PDB entry 4G6J | X-ray diffraction, 2.03 A resolution | chains H and L of the 3 polymer chains in the assembly

[Chain H]
Molecule: heavy chain of antibody binding fragment of canakinumab
Notes: fragment: heavy chain of antibody binding fragment of canakinumab; antibody fragment or engineered binder
Chain sequence (218 residues; numbered 1 to 218; the number before each row is that of its first residue):
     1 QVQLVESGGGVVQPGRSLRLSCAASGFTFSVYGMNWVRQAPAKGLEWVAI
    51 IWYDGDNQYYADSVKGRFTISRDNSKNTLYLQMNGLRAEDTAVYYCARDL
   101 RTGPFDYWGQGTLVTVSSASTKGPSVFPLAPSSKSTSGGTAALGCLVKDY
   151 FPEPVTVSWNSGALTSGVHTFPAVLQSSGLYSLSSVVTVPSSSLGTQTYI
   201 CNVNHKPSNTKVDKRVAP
Disulfides: Cys22-Cys96, Cys145-Cys201

[Chain L]
Molecule: light chain of antibody binding fragment of canakinumab
Notes: fragment: light chain of antibody binding fragment of canakinumab; antibody fragment or engineered binder
Chain sequence (212 residues; each row starts with the number of its first residue):
     1 EIVLTQSPDFQSVTPKEKVTITCRASQSIGSSLHWYQQKPDQSPKLLIKY
    51 ASQSFSGVPSRFSGSGSGTDFTLTINSLEAEDAAAYYCHQSSSLPFTFGP
   101 GTKVDIKRTVAAPSVFIFPPSDEQLKSGTASVVCLLNNFYPREAKVQWKV
   151 DNALQSGNSQESVTEQDSKDSTYSLSSTLTLSKADYEKHKVYACEVTHQG
   201 LSSPVTKSFNRG
Disulfides: Cys23-Cys88, Cys134-Cys194

[Chain H / chain L interface]
Residue-residue contacts - 86 pairs, chain H then chain L:
  Val37(H) with Phe98(L), hydrophobic
  Gln39(H) with Gln38(L), hydrogen bond; Tyr87(L)
  Lys43(H) with Tyr87(L)
  Gly44(H) with Tyr87(L)
  Leu45(H) with Pro44(L), hydrophobic; Tyr87(L); Phe98(L)
  Trp47(H) with Leu94(L), hydrophobic; Pro95(L), hydrophobic; Phe96(L); Phe98(L)
  Ile50(H) with Phe96(L), hydrophobic
  Trp52(H) with Leu94(L), hydrophobic
  Tyr59(H) with Leu94(L), hydrophobic
  Asp62(H) with Glu1(L); Pro95(L)
  Tyr95(H) with Gln38(L), hydrogen bond; Ser43(L); Pro44(L)
  Leu100(H) with Lys49(L); Tyr50(L), hydrogen bond (backbone-side chain)
  Arg101(H) with Tyr50(L)
  Thr102(H) with Ser91(L); Phe96(L)
  Gly103(H) with His34(L); Tyr50(L); His89(L); Ser91(L)
  Pro104(H) with His34(L); Tyr36(L); Leu46(L), hydrophobic; Lys49(L); Tyr50(L)
  Phe105(H) with Tyr36(L), hydrogen bond (backbone-side chain); Leu46(L); His89(L); Phe98(L), hydrophobic
  Asp106(H) with Leu46(L); Phe55(L)
  Tyr107(H) with Phe55(L)
  Trp108(H) with Tyr36(L); Ser43(L); Pro44(L)
  Gly109(H) with Ser43(L), hydrogen bond (backbone-side chain)
  Phe127(H) with Ser121(L); Glu123(L); Gln124(L)
  Pro128(H) with Ser121(L); Glu123(L)
  Leu129(H) with Phe118(L); Val133(L), hydrophobic
  Ala130(H) with Phe118(L)
  Lys134(H) with Phe116(L); Ile117(L), hydrogen bond (backbone-backbone); Ser208(L); Phe209(L)
  Ser135(H) with Phe116(L); Phe118(L)
  Thr136(H) with Phe116(L)
  Ser137(H) with Phe116(L)
  Ala142(H) with Phe116(L), hydrophobic; Phe118(L)
  Leu143(H) with Phe118(L), hydrophobic
  Leu146(H) with Ser131(L)
  Lys148(H) with Gln124(L); Ser131(L)
  His169(H) with Asn137(L); Asn138(L), hydrogen bond; Ser174(L), hydrogen bond
  Phe171(H) with Leu135(L), hydrophobic; Ser162(L); Thr164(L); Ser174(L); Leu175(L); Ser176(L)
  Pro172(H) with Ser162(L), hydrogen bond (backbone-side chain); Val163(L)
  Val174(H) with Gln160(L); Glu161(L)
  Leu175(H) with Gln160(L), hydrogen bond (backbone-side chain)
  Gln176(H) with Gln160(L)
  Ser184(H) with Ser176(L)
  Val186(H) with Leu135(L), hydrophobic
  Thr188(H) with Asn137(L)
  Lys214(H) with Glu123(L), salt bridge
Also at the interface, not in a pair above, chain H (48 interface residues in all): Asn35, Glu46, Tyr60, Ala61, Thr170
Also at the interface, not in a pair above, chain L (43 interface residues in all): Gln42, Pro100, Ser127, Thr129, Thr180

[In short]
48 residues of chain H and 43 residues of chain L are in contact, with 10 hydrogen bonds and 1 salt bridge.
Polar pairs include Lys214(H)-Glu123(L), Gln39(H)-Gln38(L) and Tyr95(H)-Gln38(L).
Here chain H is heavy chain of antibody binding fragment of canakinumab and chain L is light chain of antibody
binding fragment of canakinumab. Entry 4G6J (Crystal structure of human IL-1beta in complex with the
therapeutic antibody binding fragment of canakinumab) was determined by X-ray diffraction together with 4G5Z,
4G6K and 4G6M from the same study.
